Entry 8GZG (electron microscopy, 3.13 A resolution); this record covers chains C and 3 of the 10 polymer chains in the assembly.

# Chain C
Protein: DNA-directed RNA polymerase subunit beta
From: Synechocystis sp. PCC 6803
Notes: EC 2.7.7.6
Reference sequence: P77965 (RPOB_SYNY3); residue numbers follow UniProt; this construct covers 1-1102
Chain sequence (1104 residues; numbered -1 to 1102; the number before each row is that of its first residue; numbers below 1 keep their minus sign (Met-1 is residue -1)):
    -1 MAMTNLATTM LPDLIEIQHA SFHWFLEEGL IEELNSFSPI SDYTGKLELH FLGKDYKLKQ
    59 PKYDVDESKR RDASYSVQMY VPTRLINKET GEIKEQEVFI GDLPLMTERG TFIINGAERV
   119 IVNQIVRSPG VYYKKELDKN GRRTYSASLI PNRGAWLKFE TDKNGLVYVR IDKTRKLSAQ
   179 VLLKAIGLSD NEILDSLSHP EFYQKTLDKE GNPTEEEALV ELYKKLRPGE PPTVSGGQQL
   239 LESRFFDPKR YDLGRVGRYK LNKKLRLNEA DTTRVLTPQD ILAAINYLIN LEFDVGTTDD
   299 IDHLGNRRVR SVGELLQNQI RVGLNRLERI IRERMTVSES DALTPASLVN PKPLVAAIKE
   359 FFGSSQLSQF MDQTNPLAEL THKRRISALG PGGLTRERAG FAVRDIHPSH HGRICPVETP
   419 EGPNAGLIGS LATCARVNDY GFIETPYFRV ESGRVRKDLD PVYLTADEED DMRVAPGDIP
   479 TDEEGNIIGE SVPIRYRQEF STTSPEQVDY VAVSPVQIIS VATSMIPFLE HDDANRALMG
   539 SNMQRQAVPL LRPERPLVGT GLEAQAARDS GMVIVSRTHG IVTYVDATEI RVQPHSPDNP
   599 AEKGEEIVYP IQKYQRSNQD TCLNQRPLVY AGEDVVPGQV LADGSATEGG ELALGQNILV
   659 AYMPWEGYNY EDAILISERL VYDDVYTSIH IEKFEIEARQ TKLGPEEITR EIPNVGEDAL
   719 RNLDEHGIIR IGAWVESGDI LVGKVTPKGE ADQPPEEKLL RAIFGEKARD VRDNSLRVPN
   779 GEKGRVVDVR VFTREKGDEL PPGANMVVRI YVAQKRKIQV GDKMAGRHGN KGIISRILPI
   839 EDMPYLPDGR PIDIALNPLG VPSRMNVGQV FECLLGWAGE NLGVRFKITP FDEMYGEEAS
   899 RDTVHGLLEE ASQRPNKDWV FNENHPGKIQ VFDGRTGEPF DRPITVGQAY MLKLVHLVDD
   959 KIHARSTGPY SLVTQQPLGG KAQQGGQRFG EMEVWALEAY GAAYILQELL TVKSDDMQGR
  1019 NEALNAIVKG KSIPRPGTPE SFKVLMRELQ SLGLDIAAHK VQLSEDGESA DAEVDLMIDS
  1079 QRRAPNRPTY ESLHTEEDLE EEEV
Unresolved in the structure: -1 to 10, 170, 196, 227-228, 595-601, 891, 1072-1102
Construct notes: initiating methionine (-1); expression tag (0)

# Chain 3
Molecule: 4-nt RNA strand
Sequence (4 nucleotides; row label = number of the first residue in the row):
    12 UCGA
Metal / ion sites: Mg2+: A15 (shared with 1 residue of chain D)

# How chain C and chain 3 interact
Contacting residue pairs - 9 pairs, chain C then chain 3:
  Pro418(C) with C13(3), phosphate contact
  Asn422(C) with U12(3), sugar contact; C13(3), phosphate contact
  Ile426(C) with U12(3), sugar contact
  Gln544(C) with C13(3), phosphate contact; G14(3), hydrogen bond to the phosphate
  Lys821(C) with G14(3), hydrogen bond to the phosphate; A15(3), salt bridge to the phosphate
  Lys829(C) with A15(3), salt bridge to the phosphate
Interface residues without a listed pair, chain C (11 interface residues in all): Arg383, Glu419, Asn540, Met541, His954

# Summary
Chain C and chain 3 form an interface of 11 and 4 residues respectively; the contacts include 2 hydrogen bonds
and 2 salt bridges. Polar pairs include Gln544(C)-G14(3), Lys821(C)-G14(3) and Lys821(C)-A15(3).
Chain C is DNA-directed RNA polymerase subunit beta (Synechocystis sp. PCC 6803) and chain 3 is a 4-nt RNA
strand; the structure, Cryo-EM structure of Synechocystis sp. PCC 6803 RPitc, was determined by electron
microscopy (same publication as 8GZH and 8H02).
